9D93 - chains Mc and Oa of the 45 polymer chains in the assembly; structure by electron microscopy, 2.85 A resolution.

# Chain Mc
Protein: Tail tip cage, gp23
Source organism: Mycobacterium phage Bxb1
UniProt: Q9B098 (Q9B098_BPMB1); residue numbers follow UniProt; this construct covers 1-685
Sequence (685 residues; row label = number of the first residue in the row):
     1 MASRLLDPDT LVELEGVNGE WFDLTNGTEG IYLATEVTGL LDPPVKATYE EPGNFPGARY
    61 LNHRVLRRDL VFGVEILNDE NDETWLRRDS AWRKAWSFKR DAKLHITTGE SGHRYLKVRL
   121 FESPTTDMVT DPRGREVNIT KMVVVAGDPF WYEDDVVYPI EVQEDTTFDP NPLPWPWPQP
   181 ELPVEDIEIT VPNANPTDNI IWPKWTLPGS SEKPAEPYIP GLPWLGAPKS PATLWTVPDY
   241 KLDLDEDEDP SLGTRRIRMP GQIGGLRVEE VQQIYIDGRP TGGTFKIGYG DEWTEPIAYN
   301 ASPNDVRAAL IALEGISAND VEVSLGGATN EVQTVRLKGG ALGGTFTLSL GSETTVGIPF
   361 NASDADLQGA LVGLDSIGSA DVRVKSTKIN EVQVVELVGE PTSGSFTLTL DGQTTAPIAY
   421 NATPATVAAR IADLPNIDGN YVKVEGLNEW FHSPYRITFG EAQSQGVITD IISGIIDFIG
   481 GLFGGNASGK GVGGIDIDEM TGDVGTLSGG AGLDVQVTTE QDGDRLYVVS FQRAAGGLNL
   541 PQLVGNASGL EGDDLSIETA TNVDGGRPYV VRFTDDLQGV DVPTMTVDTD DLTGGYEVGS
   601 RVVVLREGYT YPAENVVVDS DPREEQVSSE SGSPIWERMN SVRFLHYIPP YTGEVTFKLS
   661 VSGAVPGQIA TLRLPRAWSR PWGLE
Not modelled in the structure: 1, 464-476

# Chain Oa
Protein: Baseplate hub, gp25
Source organism: Mycobacterium phage Bxb1
UniProt: Q9B096 (Q9B096_BPMB1); numbering as in UniProt (aligned over 1-600)
Sequence (600 residues; row label = number of the first residue in the row):
     1 MPAPAADMTT LAGHQQLWDT VMKRRQKRED ERIAPPLIRL WDGDYKLRGQ LVGERSHKFE
    61 FIENETGTAS ITISLDHYLA KWIASHKGRA RRNVHVSFDK QGARWTGRMD HYDIVRTKEG
   121 DVYMEVVFKH DYEELKHIYV WANPFLRPEF QFPKLWVMFG PAKWALLLTL FVNILRLETS
   181 LWTLPDNPLD ISEWFPFSLN PGNWRNIVKP FPFLADNSPL TIVFSRFKSF HDTAKNVLAD
   241 SQLTIVCRRY FHGEDPHPFA ELSGELGLPL IEGIASLIPL RHGCLVWDIV DNSGWGSETA
   301 FGGSLLTGLV RAVMNIASDG MTEGIDIYTG LPTYPGEYYT PGFLGTYPKA PHVVFMESPY
   361 TGIESSKFTY TEATDTSFVL GGQSMPGVNE VISAGINMGG DFLTSLINSQ LATLGAFGGA
   421 IDLPPLGGIM DAVARPLYEN VVLAFMEIPT LRAAGLSLPI AGLEDIVTGL GDFHYNEGWV
   481 DGADKAFTIS AIMAARAKQW ATRAKHSHEI QVSDAAPYII GERGHGHFWL GDRVGTTVLG
   541 YPDPYTIFVE RVTKLTYEWT SDGPKGWTIT IGYKEPEDPI LKAFELIQYI NSNLGQLGIL
Not modelled in the structure: 1-4, 600

# Interface between chain Mc and chain Oa
Contacting residue pairs (117; chain Mc residue first):
  K99(Mc) - D30(Oa)  salt bridge
  W175(Mc) - T333(Oa)
  W175(Mc) - Y339(Oa)
  P176(Mc) - L331(Oa)  hydrophobic
  P176(Mc) - T333(Oa)
  I200(Mc) - Y360(Oa)
  W202(Mc) - Y360(Oa)
  K204(Mc) - W18(Oa)
  T206(Mc) - H14(Oa)
  T206(Mc) - L17(Oa)
  P208(Mc) - M8(Oa)  hydrophobic
  Y218(Mc) - T340(Oa)
  Y218(Mc) - P341(Oa)
  I219(Mc) - E265(Oa)
  I219(Mc) - L266(Oa)
  L222(Mc) - L262(Oa)  hydrophobic
  L222(Mc) - G264(Oa)
  P223(Mc) - G336(Oa)
  P223(Mc) - E337(Oa)
  W224(Mc) - G336(Oa)
  W224(Mc) - Y339(Oa)  hydrophobic
  A227(Mc) - Y339(Oa)
  L252(Mc) - L306(Oa)  hydrophobic
  L252(Mc) - Y545(Oa)
  R255(Mc) - L305(Oa)
  R255(Mc) - L306(Oa)  hydrogen bond (side chain-backbone)
  L266(Mc) - Y339(Oa)
  L266(Mc) - P341(Oa)
  Q273(Mc) - L268(Oa)
  Q273(Mc) - E272(Oa)  hydrogen bond
  Y275(Mc) - E272(Oa)  hydrogen bond
  S324(Mc) - L266(Oa)
  G326(Mc) - L268(Oa)
  V332(Mc) - F197(Oa)  hydrophobic
  K385(Mc) - F197(Oa)
  S530(Mc) - P196(Oa)
  V570(Mc) - L266(Oa)  hydrophobic
  R572(Mc) - L266(Oa)
  L605(Mc) - L268(Oa)  hydrophobic
  R606(Mc) - L266(Oa)  hydrogen bond (side chain-backbone)
  Y611(Mc) - P341(Oa)  hydrophobic
  P612(Mc) - A5(Oa)  hydrophobic
  N615(Mc) - M8(Oa)
  N615(Mc) - L17(Oa)
  V617(Mc) - W18(Oa)  hydrophobic
  V617(Mc) - V21(Oa)  hydrophobic
  D619(Mc) - R25(Oa)  salt bridge
  P622(Mc) - P359(Oa)
  P622(Mc) - P517(Oa)
  R623(Mc) - Y360(Oa)
  R623(Mc) - P517(Oa)
  E624(Mc) - R25(Oa)  salt bridge
  E624(Mc) - P517(Oa)
  E625(Mc) - R28(Oa)  salt bridge
  E625(Mc) - P517(Oa)
  E625(Mc) - H527(Oa)  salt bridge
  S628(Mc) - V21(Oa)
  S629(Mc) - R24(Oa)  hydrogen bond (backbone-side chain)
  E630(Mc) - A5(Oa)
  E630(Mc) - A6(Oa)  hydrogen bond (side chain-backbone)
  E630(Mc) - L17(Oa)
  E630(Mc) - R24(Oa)
  S631(Mc) - P341(Oa)
  G632(Mc) - R24(Oa)
  G632(Mc) - P341(Oa)
  G632(Mc) - G342(Oa)  hydrogen bond (backbone-backbone)
  S633(Mc) - Y339(Oa)
  P634(Mc) - E337(Oa)
  P634(Mc) - Y338(Oa)
  P634(Mc) - T340(Oa)
  P634(Mc) - F343(Oa)
  W636(Mc) - P517(Oa)  hydrophobic
  W636(Mc) - Y518(Oa)  hydrophobic
  E637(Mc) - Y334(Oa)
  E637(Mc) - Y338(Oa)
  E637(Mc) - F343(Oa)
  E637(Mc) - L344(Oa)
  E637(Mc) - G345(Oa)  hydrogen bond (side chain-backbone)
  E637(Mc) - H352(Oa)  salt bridge
  E637(Mc) - H527(Oa)  salt bridge
  R638(Mc) - Y334(Oa)  hydrogen bond (backbone-side chain)
  R638(Mc) - Y338(Oa)  hydrogen bond (side chain-backbone)
  R638(Mc) - Y339(Oa)
  N640(Mc) - G308(Oa)
  N640(Mc) - L309(Oa)  hydrogen bond (backbone-backbone)
  N640(Mc) - R311(Oa)
  N640(Mc) - P332(Oa)
  N640(Mc) - Y334(Oa)
  S641(Mc) - L305(Oa)
  S641(Mc) - L309(Oa)
  S641(Mc) - H352(Oa)  hydrogen bond (side chain-backbone)
  S641(Mc) - V354(Oa)
  S641(Mc) - I547(Oa)
  V642(Mc) - L305(Oa)
  V642(Mc) - L306(Oa)
  V642(Mc) - T307(Oa)
  V642(Mc) - G308(Oa)
  R643(Mc) - L305(Oa)  hydrogen bond (backbone-backbone)
  R643(Mc) - H352(Oa)  hydrogen bond (side chain-backbone)
  R643(Mc) - V354(Oa)
  R643(Mc) - M356(Oa)
  R643(Mc) - Y518(Oa)  hydrogen bond
  L645(Mc) - L306(Oa)  hydrophobic
  L645(Mc) - M356(Oa)  hydrophobic
  L645(Mc) - Y545(Oa)  hydrophobic
  G667(Mc) - T9(Oa)
  Q668(Mc) - M8(Oa)
  I669(Mc) - M8(Oa)  hydrogen bond (backbone-backbone)
  I669(Mc) - T9(Oa)
  I669(Mc) - T10(Oa)
  I669(Mc) - L11(Oa)
  I669(Mc) - H14(Oa)  hydrogen bond (backbone-side chain)
  A670(Mc) - H14(Oa)
  T671(Mc) - L11(Oa)
  T671(Mc) - H14(Oa)  hydrogen bond
  R673(Mc) - Q15(Oa)  hydrogen bond
  R673(Mc) - W18(Oa)
Other interface residues (no listed pair), chain Mc (67 interface residues in all): V157, P159, E248, G327, A328, V528, N562, V616, M639
Other interface residues (no listed pair), chain Oa (59 interface residues in all): G267, P269, S304, P351, V353, A516

# Summary
The interface between chain Mc and chain Oa involves 67 residues on one side and 59 on the other, with 19
hydrogen bonds and 7 salt bridges. Among the polar pairs are K99(Mc)-D30(Oa), D619(Mc)-R25(Oa) and
E624(Mc)-R25(Oa).
Chain Mc is Tail tip cage, gp23 and chain Oa is Baseplate hub, gp25, both from Mycobacterium phage Bxb1; the
structure, Mycobacteriophage Bxb1 tail tip - Composite map and model, was determined by electron microscopy,
deposited together with 9D9W, 9D94, 9D9L and 9D9X.
